Entry 8ESD (X-ray diffraction, 3.33 A resolution); this record covers chains N and F of the 4 polymer chains in the assembly.

Chain N:
Molecule: COMM domain-containing protein 9
From: Homo sapiens
UniProt: Q9P000 (COMD9_HUMAN); residues 5-198 here = UniProt positions 5-198
Sequence (194 residues; each row starts with the number of its first residue):
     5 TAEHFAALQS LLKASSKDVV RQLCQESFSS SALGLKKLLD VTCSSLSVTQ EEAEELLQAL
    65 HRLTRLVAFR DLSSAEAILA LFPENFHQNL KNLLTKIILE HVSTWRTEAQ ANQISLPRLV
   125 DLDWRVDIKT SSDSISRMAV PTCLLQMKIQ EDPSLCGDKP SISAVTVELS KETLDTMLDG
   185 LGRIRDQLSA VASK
Unresolved in the structure: 135-142

Chain F:
Molecule: COMM domain-containing protein 5
From: Homo sapiens
UniProt: Q9GZQ3 (COMD5_HUMAN); residue numbers follow UniProt; this construct covers 149-222
Sequence (75 residues; row label = number of the first residue in the row):
   149 LPHVADFRWR VDVAISTSAL ARSLQPSVLM QLKLSDGSAY RFEVPTAKFQ ELRYSVALVL
   209 KEMADLEKRC ERRLD
Differences from the reference sequence: expression tag (223)

Interface between chain N and chain F:
Pairs across the interface (18; chain N residue first):
  N116(N) - R156(F)  hydrogen bond (backbone-side chain)
  Q117(N) - R156(F)
  I118(N) - R156(F)
  I118(N) - W157(F)
  I118(N) - R158(F)  hydrogen bond (backbone-side chain)
  I118(N) - L177(F)  hydrophobic
  I118(N) - Q179(F)
  S119(N) - R158(F)
  S119(N) - R189(F)  hydrogen bond (backbone-side chain)
  L120(N) - R189(F)
  P121(N) - R189(F)
  E155(N) - R189(F)  salt bridge
  D156(N) - Q179(F)  hydrogen bond
  S158(N) - A187(F)
  L159(N) - A187(F)
  L159(N) - R189(F)
  Q191(N) - S164(F)
  Q191(N) - T165(F)  hydrogen bond (side chain-backbone)
Also at the interface, not in a pair above, chain N (12 interface residues in all): V195
Also at the interface, not in a pair above, chain F (14 interface residues in all): I163, L168, M178, K181, Y188
The authors on this interface:
  - interface residues, chain N: I118(N)

In short:
Chain N and chain F form an interface of 12 and 14 residues respectively; the contacts include 5 hydrogen
bonds and 1 salt bridge. Polar contacts include E155(N)-R189(F), N116(N)-R156(F) and I118(N)-R158(F). The
paper reports the interface residue I118(N).
Here chain N is COMM domain-containing protein 9 and chain F is COMM domain-containing protein 5, both from
Homo sapiens. Entry 8ESD (Crystal structure of COMMD7-COMMD9-COMMD5-COMMD10 tetramer) was determined by X-ray
diffraction, deposited together with 8ESE, 8F2R and 8F2U.
